PDB entry 5O60 | electron microscopy, 3.18 A resolution | chains A and X of the 35 polymer chains in the assembly

# Chain A
Molecule: 23S rRNA
Source organism: Mycobacterium smegmatis str. MC2 155
Sequence (3120 nucleotides; numbered 1 to 3120; the number before each row is that of its first residue):
     1 UAAGUGUUUA AGGGCGCAUG GUGGAUGCCU UGGCACUGGG AGCCGAUGAA GGACGUAGGA
    61 GGCUGCGAUA AGCCUCGGGG AGCUGUCAAC CGAGCGUUGA UCCGAGGAUG UCCGAAUGGG
   121 GAAACCCGGC ACGAGUGAUG UCGUGUCACC AGGCGCUGAA UAUAUAGGCG UCUGGGGGGA
   181 ACGCGGGGAA GUGAAACAUC UCAGUACCCG UAGGAAGAGA AAACAAAAUG UGAUUCCGUG
   241 AGUAGUGGCG AGCGAAAGCG GAGGAUGGCU AAACCGUAUG CAUGUGAUAC CGGGUAGGGG
   301 UUGUGUGUGC GGGGUUGUGG GACCUAUCUU UCCGGCUCUA CCUGGCUGGA GGGCAGUGAG
   361 AAAAUGUUGU GGUUAGCGGA AAUGGCUUGG GAUGGCCUGC CGUAGACGGU GAGAGCCCGG
   421 UACGUGAAAA CCCGACGUCU GUCUUGAUGG UGUUCCCGAG UAGCAGCGGG CCCGUGGAAU
   481 CUGCUGUGAA UCUGCCGGGA CCACCCGGUA AGCCUGAAUA CUUCCCAGUG ACCGAUAGCG
   541 GAUUAGUACC GUGAGGGAAU GGUGAAAAGU ACCCCGGGAG GGGAGUGAAA GAGUACCUGA
   601 AACCGUGCGC UUACAAUCCG UCAGAGCCCU CGACGUGUCG UGGGGUGAUG GCGUGCCUUU
   661 UGAAGAAUGA GCCUGCGAGU CAGGGACAUG UCGCGAGGUU AACCCGGGUG GGGUAGCCGC
   721 AGCGAAAGCG AGUCUGAAUA GGGCGUAUCC ACACAAGAGU GUGUGGUGUA GUGGUGUGUU
   781 CUGGACCCGA AGCGGAGUGA UCUACCCAUG GCCAGGGUGA AGCGCGGGUA AGACCGCGUG
   841 GAGGCCCGAA CCCACUUAGG UUGAAGACUG AGGGGAUGAG CUGUGGGUAG GGGUGAAAGG
   901 CCAAUCAAAC UCCGUGAUAG CUGGUUCUCC CCGAAAUGCA UUUAGGUGCA GCGUCGCAUG
   961 UUUCUUGCCG GAGGUAGAGC UACUGGAUGG CCGAUGGGCC CCACAGGGUU ACUGACGUCA
  1021 GCCAAACUCC GAAUGCCGGU AAGUCCAAGA GUGCGGCAGU GAGACGGCGG GGGAUAAGCU
  1081 CCGUGCGUCG AGAGGGAAAC AGCCCAGAUC GCCGGCUAAG GCCCCUAAGC GUGUGCUAAG
  1141 UGGAAAAGGA UGUGCAGUCG CGAAGACAAC CAGGAGGUUG GCUUAGAAGC AGCCACCCUU
  1201 GAAAGAGUGC GUAAUAGCUC ACUGGUCAAG UGAUUGUGCG CCGAUAAUGU AGCGGGGCUC
  1261 AAGCACACCG CCGAAGCCGC GGCAGCCAAC GUGUUGGCUG GGUAGGGGAG CGUCCUGCAU
  1321 CCGGUGAAGC CGCCGAGUGA UCGAGUGGUG GAGGGUGUGG GAGUGAGAAU GCAGGCAUGA
  1381 GUAGCGAUUA GGCAAGUGAG AACCUUGCCC GCCGAAAGAC CAAGGGUUCC UGGGCCAGGC
  1441 CAGUCCGCCC AGGGUGAGUC GGGACCUAAG GCGAGGCCGA CAGGCGUAGU CGAUGGACAA
  1501 CGGGUUGAUA UUCCCGUACC CGUGUAUGUG CGUCCAUGAU GAAUCAGCGG UACUAACCAU
  1561 CCAAAACCAC CGUGACCGCA CCUUUCGGGG UGUGGCGUUG GUGGGGCUGC AUGGGACCUU
  1621 CGUUGGUAGU AGUCAAGCGA UGGGGUGACG CAGGAAGGUA GCCGUACCGG UCAGUGGUAA
  1681 UACCGGGGUA AGCCUGUAGG GAGUCAGAUA GGUAAAUCCG UCUGGCAUAU AUCCUGAGAG
  1741 GUGAUGCAUA GCCGAGUGAG GCGAAUUCGG UGAUCCUAUG CUGCCGAGAA AAGCCUCUAG
  1801 CGAGGACAUA CACGGCCCGU ACCCCAAACC AACACAGGUG GUCAGGUAGA GAAUACUAAG
  1861 GCGUACGAGU GAACUAUGGU UAAGGAACUC GGCAAAAUGC CCCCGUAACU UCGGGAGAAG
  1921 GGGGACCCAC AUGGCGUGUA AGCCUUUACG GCCCAAGCGU GAGUGGGUGG CACAAACCAG
  1981 UGAGAAGCGA CUGUUUACUA AAAACACAGG UCCGUGCGAA GUCGCAAGAC GAUGUAUACG
  2041 GACUGACGCC UGCCCGGUGC UGGAAGGUUA AGAGGACCCG UUAACUCCCU UUGGGGGUGA
  2101 AGCGGAGAAU UUAAGCCCCA GUAAACGGCG GUGGUAACUA UAACCAUCCU AAGGUAGCGA
  2161 AAUUCCUUGU CGGGUAAGUU CCGACCUGCA CGAAUGGCGU AACGACUUCU CAACUGUCUC
  2221 AACCAUAGAC UCGGCGAAAU UGCACUACGA GUAAAGAUGC UCGUUACGCG CGGCAGGACG
  2281 AAAAGACCCC GGGACCUUCA CUACAACUUG GUAUUGGUGC UCGAUACGGU UUGUGUAGGA
  2341 UAGGUGGGAG ACUGUGAAGC UCACACGCCA GUGUGGGUGG AGUCGUUGUU GAAAUACCAC
  2401 UCUGAUCGUA UUGGGCCUCU AACCUCGGAC CGUAUAUCCG GUUCAGGGAC AGUGCCUGGU
  2461 GGGUAGUUUA ACUGGGGCGG UUGCCUCCUA AAAUGUAACG GAGGCGCCCA AAGGUUCCCU
  2521 CAACCUGGAC GGCAAUCAGG UGUUGAGUGU AAGUGCACAA GGGAGCUUGA CUGCGAGACG
  2581 GACAUGUCGA GCAGGGACGA AAGUCGGGAC UAGUGAUCCG GCACCUCUGA GUGGAAGGGG
  2641 UGUCGCUCAA CGGAUAAAAG GUACCCCGGG GAUAACAGGC UGAUCUUCCC CAAGAGUCCA
  2701 UAUCGACGGG AUGGUUUGGC ACCUCGAUGU CGGCUCGUCG CAUCCUGGGG CUGGAGCAGG
  2761 UCCCAAGGGU UGGGCUGUUC GCCCAUUAAA GCGGCACGCG AGCUGGGUUU AGAACGUCGU
  2821 GAGACAGUUC GGUCUCUAUC CGCCGCGCGC GUCAGAAGCU UGAGGAAACC UGUCCCUAGU
  2881 ACGAGAGGAC CGGGACGGAC GAACCUCUGG UAUACCAGUU GUCCCACCAG GGGCACGGCU
  2941 GGAUAGCCAC GUUCGGACAG GAUAACCGCU GAAAGCAUCU AAGCGGGAAA CCUCUUCCAA
  3001 GACCAGGCUU CUCACCCUCU AGGAGGGAUA AGGCCCCCCG CAGACCACGG GAUUGAUAGA
  3061 CCAGACCUGG AAGCCUAGUA AUAGGUGCAG GGAACUGGCA CUAACCGGCC GAAAACUUAC
Unresolved in the structure: 1
Ion coordination: Mg2+ site 1: U7, A3024; Mg2+ site 2 near G13 (its only coordinating residue here); Mg2+ site 3: C28, G1354; Mg2+ site 4: C43, G214; Mg2+ site 5 near U69 (its only coordinating residue here); Mg2+ site 6 near U117 (its only coordinating residue here); Mg2+ site 7: A159, U163; Mg2+ site 8 near U171 (its only coordinating residue here); Mg2+ site 9: G191, U2467; Mg2+ site 10: A196, C197; Mg2+ site 11 near G204 (its only coordinating residue here); Mg2+ site 12 near G217 (its only coordinating residue here); 242 more Mg2+ sites not listed
Ligand contacts: phenylalanine (PHE): A2286, C2287, U2809

# Chain X
Name: 50S ribosomal protein L27
Source organism: Mycobacterium smegmatis str. MC2 155
UniProtKB: A0R150 (RL27_MYCS2); residue numbers follow UniProt; this construct covers 1-88
Amino-acid sequence (88 residues; each row starts with the number of its first residue):
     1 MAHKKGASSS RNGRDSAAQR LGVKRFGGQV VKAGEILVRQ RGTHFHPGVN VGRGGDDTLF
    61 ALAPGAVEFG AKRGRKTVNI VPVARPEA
Unresolved in the structure: 1-7, 87-88

# Chain A / chain X interface
Pairs across the interface (92; chain A residue first):
  G757(A) - Arg85(X)  hydrogen bond to the base
  A758(A) - Ala33(X)  base contact
  A758(A) - Leu62(X)  hydrogen bond to the base
  A758(A) - Pro64(X)  base contact
  G759(A) - Val31(X)  base contact
  G759(A) - Lys32(X)  hydrogen bond to the sugar
  G759(A) - Ala33(X)  hydrogen bond to the base
  G759(A) - Pro64(X)  base contact
  G970(A) - Phe26(X)  base contact
  G970(A) - Gly27(X)  hydrogen bond to the base
  G971(A) - Phe26(X)  base contact
  G971(A) - Gly27(X)  hydrogen bond to the sugar
  G971(A) - Phe69(X)  sugar contact
  A972(A) - Val23(X)  sugar contact
  A972(A) - Phe26(X)  sugar contact
  A972(A) - Phe45(X)  phosphate contact
  A972(A) - Phe69(X)  sugar contact
  A972(A) - Lys76(X)  salt bridge to the phosphate
  G973(A) - His44(X)  salt bridge to the phosphate
  G973(A) - Lys76(X)  salt bridge to the phosphate
  C1037(A) - Phe26(X)  sugar contact
  C1037(A) - Gln29(X)  hydrogen bond to the sugar
  G1038(A) - Gln29(X)  hydrogen bond to the sugar
  G2479(A) - Ser8(X)  hydrogen bond to the base
  G2480(A) - Ser10(X)  sugar contact
  C2485(A) - Arg14(X)  base contact
  C2485(A) - Ser16(X)  base contact
  C2485(A) - Ala17(X)  hydrogen bond to the phosphate
  C2485(A) - Gln19(X)  hydrogen bond to the phosphate
  U2486(A) - Arg14(X)  base contact
  U2486(A) - Asp15(X)  base contact
  U2486(A) - Ser16(X)  hydrogen bond to the phosphate
  U2486(A) - Ala17(X)  phosphate contact
  U2486(A) - Gln19(X)  hydrogen bond to the phosphate
  C2487(A) - Asp15(X)  hydrogen bond to the base
  C2488(A) - Asp15(X)  base contact
  U2494(A) - Arg20(X)  phosphate contact
  U2494(A) - Leu21(X)  sugar contact
  G2495(A) - Ala18(X)  phosphate contact
  G2495(A) - Gln19(X)  phosphate contact
  G2495(A) - Arg20(X)  hydrogen bond to the phosphate
  U2496(A) - Ala18(X)  phosphate contact
  C2499(A) - Ser10(X)  sugar contact
  G2501(A) - Ser10(X)  phosphate contact
  G2501(A) - Asn12(X)  hydrogen bond to the phosphate
  A2502(A) - Arg11(X)  salt bridge to the phosphate
  A2502(A) - Asn12(X)  hydrogen bond to the phosphate
  A2502(A) - Arg14(X)  hydrogen bond to the base
  G2503(A) - Arg11(X)  salt bridge to the phosphate
  G2503(A) - Arg14(X)  hydrogen bond to the base
  G2504(A) - Arg14(X)  base contact
  G2553(A) - Arg41(X)  base contact
  U2554(A) - Arg41(X)  base contact
  U2554(A) - Gly42(X)  hydrogen bond to the base
  G2555(A) - Gly42(X)  sugar contact
  G2555(A) - Thr43(X)  hydrogen bond to the sugar
  G2555(A) - His44(X)  salt bridge to the phosphate
  C2556(A) - His46(X)  salt bridge to the phosphate
  A2557(A) - Arg75(X)  salt bridge to the phosphate
  C2558(A) - Arg73(X)  base contact
  C2558(A) - Arg75(X)  base contact
  A2560(A) - Thr43(X)  hydrogen bond to the base
  A2560(A) - Arg53(X)  base contact
  A2576(A) - Ala33(X)  base contact
  A2576(A) - Gly34(X)  base contact
  G2577(A) - Lys32(X)  phosphate contact
  G2577(A) - Ala33(X)  hydrogen bond to the sugar
  G2577(A) - Gly34(X)  hydrogen bond to the base
  G2577(A) - Glu35(X)  sugar contact
  A2578(A) - Arg25(X)  phosphate contact
  A2578(A) - Lys32(X)  salt bridge to the phosphate
  A2578(A) - Glu35(X)  phosphate contact
  A2578(A) - Ile36(X)  hydrogen bond to the sugar
  C2579(A) - Lys24(X)  phosphate contact
  C2579(A) - Arg25(X)  salt bridge to the phosphate
  C2579(A) - Arg39(X)  hydrogen bond to the base
  G2580(A) - Arg20(X)  hydrogen bond to the phosphate
  G2580(A) - Lys24(X)  salt bridge to the phosphate
  G2581(A) - Arg20(X)  salt bridge to the phosphate
  U2587(A) - Arg39(X)  hydrogen bond to the base
  C2588(A) - Arg39(X)  hydrogen bond to the sugar
  C2588(A) - Gly54(X)  phosphate contact
  C2588(A) - Gly55(X)  hydrogen bond to the phosphate
  C2588(A) - Asp56(X)  sugar contact
  G2589(A) - Gly54(X)  phosphate contact
  G2589(A) - Gly55(X)  hydrogen bond to the phosphate
  G2589(A) - Phe60(X)  sugar contact
  C2610(A) - Arg41(X)  hydrogen bond to the sugar
  C2610(A) - Gly55(X)  sugar contact
  C2610(A) - Asp56(X)  hydrogen bond to the sugar
  C2610(A) - Asp57(X)  sugar contact
  U2611(A) - Arg41(X)  hydrogen bond to the sugar
Other interface residues (no listed pair), chain A (47 interface residues in all): U2482, C2484, U2489, G2586, A2590, A2609
Other interface residues (no listed pair), chain X (48 interface residues in all): Ser9, Gly28, Thr58, Ala63

# In short
Chain A and chain X form an interface of 47 and 48 residues respectively; the contacts include 34 hydrogen
bonds and 12 salt bridges. Polar contacts include G757(A)-Arg85(X), A758(A)-Leu62(X) and G759(A)-Ala33(X).
Chain A binds phenylalanine. The Mg2+ site 1 is built by U7(A) and A3024(A).
Chain A is 23S rRNA and chain X is 50S ribosomal protein L27, both from Mycobacterium smegmatis str. MC2 155;
the structure, Structure of the 50S large ribosomal subunit from Mycobacterium smegmatis, was determined by
electron microscopy together with 5O5J and 5O61 from the same study.
